Entry 1B9E (X-ray diffraction, 2.50 A resolution); this record covers chains B and D of the 4 polymer chains in the assembly.

[Chain B (and D)]
Protein: Protein (insulin)
Organism: Homo sapiens
Notes: chain D of this document is another copy of the same molecule, construct and numbering; everything in this record applies to it too
UniProtKB: P01308 (INS_HUMAN); residues 1-30 here correspond to UniProt positions 25-54 (UniProt number = residue number + 24)
Amino-acid sequence (30 residues; each row starts with the number of its first residue):
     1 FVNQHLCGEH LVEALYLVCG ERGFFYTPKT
Sequence notes: engineered mutation Glu9 (Ser33 in P01308)

[How chain B and chain D interact]
Residue-residue contacts (23):
  Gly8(B) with Tyr16(D)
  Glu9(B) with Glu13(D); Tyr16(D)
  Val12(B) with Val12(D), hydrophobic; Tyr16(D), hydrophobic
  Glu13(B) with Glu9(D); Glu13(D)
  Tyr16(B) with Gly8(D); Glu9(D), hydrogen bond (side chain-backbone); Val12(D), hydrophobic; Tyr26(D), hydrophobic
  Gly20(B) with Pro28(D)
  Glu21(B) with Pro28(D)
  Gly23(B) with Tyr26(D); Pro28(D)
  Phe24(B) with Phe25(D); Tyr26(D), hydrogen bond (backbone-backbone)
  Phe25(B) with Phe24(D); Phe25(D), hydrophobic
  Tyr26(B) with Gly23(D); Phe24(D), hydrogen bond (backbone-backbone)
  Thr27(B) with Gly23(D)
  Pro28(B) with Gly20(D)
Interface residues without a listed pair, chain D (15 interface residues in all): Glu21, Arg22, Thr27, Lys29

[In short]
13 residues of chain B and 15 residues of chain D are in contact, with 3 hydrogen bonds. Polar pairs include
Tyr16(B)-Glu9(D) and Phe24(B)-Tyr26(D).
Chain B and chain D are both Protein (insulin) (Homo sapiens); the structure, Human insulin mutant SERB9GLU,
was determined by X-ray diffraction.
